PDB entry 1M2G | X-ray diffraction, 1.70 A resolution | chain A

[Chain A]
Name: Silent Information Regulator 2
From: Archaeoglobus fulgidus
UniProtKB: O28597 (NPD1_ARCFU); numbering as in UniProt (aligned over 1-245)
Amino-acid sequence (249 residues; each row starts with the number of its first residue):
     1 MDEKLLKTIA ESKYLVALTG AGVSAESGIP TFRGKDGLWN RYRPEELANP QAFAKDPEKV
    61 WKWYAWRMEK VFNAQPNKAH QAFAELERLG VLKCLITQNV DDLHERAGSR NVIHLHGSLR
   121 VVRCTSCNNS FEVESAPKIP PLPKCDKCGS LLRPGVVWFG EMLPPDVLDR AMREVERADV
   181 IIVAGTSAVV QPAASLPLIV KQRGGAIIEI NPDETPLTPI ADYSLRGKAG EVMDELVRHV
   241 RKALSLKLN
Sequence notes: cloning artifact (246-249)
Ion coordination: Zn2+: Cys124, Cys127, Cys145, Cys148
Ligand contacts: adenosine-5-diphosphoribose (APR): Gly20, Ala21, Gly22, Ala25, Glu26, Thr31, Phe32, Arg33, Trp39, Gln98, Asn99, His116, Phe159, Gly185, Thr186, Ser187, Ala188, Val190, Ile210, Asn211, Pro212, Asp213, Gly227, Lys228, Ala229
UniProt features mapped onto this chain:
  - active site: His116 (Proton acceptor)
  - binding site (NAD(+)): Gln98 to Asp101, Gly185 to Ser187, Asn211 to Asp213, Ala229
  - binding site (substrate): Tyr64, Arg67
  - binding site (Zn(2+)): Cys124, Cys127, Cys145, Cys148
  - mutagenesis: Ser24 (S24A: Reduces activity 6-fold. Reduces affinity for NAD 10-fold), Arg33 (R33A: Reduces activity by 20%), Glu45 (E45A: No effect), His80 (H80N: Slightly reduces affinity for NAD), Asp101 (D101N: Reduces activity 80-fold. Reduces affinity for NAD 10-fold), His116 (H116D/N: Reduces activity 30-fold), Phe159 (F159A: Reduces activity 20-fold), Met162 (M162P: Change in substrate affinity; when associated with Y-191 and M-216), Gln191 (Q191Y: Change in substrate affinity; when associated with P-162 and M-216), Pro216 (P216M: Change in substrate affinity; when associated with P-162 and Y-191)

[Overview]
Bound to chain A: adenosine-5-diphosphoribose. Cys124, Cys127, Cys145 and Cys148 coordinate Zn2+. From
UniProt: active-site residue His116, 11 NAD+-binding residues, substrate-binding residues Tyr64 and Arg67 and
4 Zn2+-binding residues.
Chain A is Silent Information Regulator 2 (Archaeoglobus fulgidus); the structure, Sir2 homologue-ADP ribose
complex, was determined by X-ray diffraction (same publication as 1M2H, 1M2J, 1M2K and 1M2N).
